PDB entry 4A3C | X-ray diffraction, 3.50 A resolution | chains A and T of the 15 polymer chains in the assembly

# Chain A
Protein: DNA-directed RNA polymerase II subunit RPB1
From: Saccharomyces cerevisiae
Notes: EC 2.7.7.6
UniProtKB: P04050 (RPB1_YEAST); residues 1-1732 here = UniProt positions 1-1732
Chain sequence (1732 residues; numbered 1 to 1732; the number before each row is that of its first residue):
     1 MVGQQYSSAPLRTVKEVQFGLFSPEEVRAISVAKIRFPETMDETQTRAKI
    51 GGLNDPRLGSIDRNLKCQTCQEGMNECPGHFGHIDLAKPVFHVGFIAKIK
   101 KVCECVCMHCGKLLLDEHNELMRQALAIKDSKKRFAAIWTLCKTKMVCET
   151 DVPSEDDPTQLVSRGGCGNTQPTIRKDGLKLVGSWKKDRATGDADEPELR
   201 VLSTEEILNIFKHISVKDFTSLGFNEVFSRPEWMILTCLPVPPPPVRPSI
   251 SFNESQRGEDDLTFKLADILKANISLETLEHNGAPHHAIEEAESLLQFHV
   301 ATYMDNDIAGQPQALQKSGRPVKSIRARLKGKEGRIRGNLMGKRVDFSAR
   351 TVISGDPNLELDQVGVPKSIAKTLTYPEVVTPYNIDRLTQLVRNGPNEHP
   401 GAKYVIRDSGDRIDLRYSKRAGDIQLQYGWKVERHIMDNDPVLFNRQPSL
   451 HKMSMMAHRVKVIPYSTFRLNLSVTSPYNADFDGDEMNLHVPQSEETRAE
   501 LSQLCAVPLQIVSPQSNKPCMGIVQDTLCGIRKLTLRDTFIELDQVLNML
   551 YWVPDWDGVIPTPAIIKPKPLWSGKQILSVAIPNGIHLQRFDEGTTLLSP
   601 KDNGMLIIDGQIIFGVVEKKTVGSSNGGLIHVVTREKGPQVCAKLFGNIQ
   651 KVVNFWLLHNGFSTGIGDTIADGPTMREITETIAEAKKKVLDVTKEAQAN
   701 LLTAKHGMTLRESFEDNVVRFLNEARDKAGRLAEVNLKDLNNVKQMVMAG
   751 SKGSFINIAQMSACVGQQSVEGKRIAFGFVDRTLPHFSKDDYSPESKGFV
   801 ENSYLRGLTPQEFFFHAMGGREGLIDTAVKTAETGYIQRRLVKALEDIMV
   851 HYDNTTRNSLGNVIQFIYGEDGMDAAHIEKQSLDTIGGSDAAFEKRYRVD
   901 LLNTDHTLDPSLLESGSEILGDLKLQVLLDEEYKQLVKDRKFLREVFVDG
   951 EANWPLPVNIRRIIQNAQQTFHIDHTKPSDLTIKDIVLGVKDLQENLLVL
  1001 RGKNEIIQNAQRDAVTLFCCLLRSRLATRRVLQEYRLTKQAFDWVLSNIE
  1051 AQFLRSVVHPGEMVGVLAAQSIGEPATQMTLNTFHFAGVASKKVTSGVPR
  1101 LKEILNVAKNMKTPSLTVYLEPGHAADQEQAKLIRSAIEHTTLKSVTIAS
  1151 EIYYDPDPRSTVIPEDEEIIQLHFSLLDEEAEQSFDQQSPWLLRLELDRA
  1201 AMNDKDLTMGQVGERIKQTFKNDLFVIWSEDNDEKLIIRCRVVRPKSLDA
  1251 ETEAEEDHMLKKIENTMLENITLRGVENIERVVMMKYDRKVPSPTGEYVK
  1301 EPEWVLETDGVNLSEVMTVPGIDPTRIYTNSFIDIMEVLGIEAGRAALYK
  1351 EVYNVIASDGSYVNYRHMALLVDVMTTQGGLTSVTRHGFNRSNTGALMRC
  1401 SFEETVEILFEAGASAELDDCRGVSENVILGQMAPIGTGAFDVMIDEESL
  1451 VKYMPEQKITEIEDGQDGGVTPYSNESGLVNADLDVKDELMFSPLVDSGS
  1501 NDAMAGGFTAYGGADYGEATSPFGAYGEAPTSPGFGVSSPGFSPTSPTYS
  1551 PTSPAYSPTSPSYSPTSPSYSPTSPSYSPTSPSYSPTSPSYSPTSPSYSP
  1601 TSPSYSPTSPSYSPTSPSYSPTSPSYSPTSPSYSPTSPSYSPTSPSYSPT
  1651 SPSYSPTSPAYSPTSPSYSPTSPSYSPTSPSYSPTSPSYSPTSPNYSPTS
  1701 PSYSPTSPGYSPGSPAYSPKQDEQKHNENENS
Disordered / not traced: 1-2, 1081-1091, 1177-1186, 1244-1253, 1456-1732
Ion coordination: Zn2+ site 1: Cys67, Cys70, Cys77, His80; Zn2+ site 2: Cys107, Cys110, Cys148, Cys167; Mg2+: Asp481, Asp483, Asp485 (shared with 1 residue of chain P)
Curated features (UniProtKB/Swiss-Prot):
  - region: Pro248 to Asp260 (Lid loop), Asn306 to Lys323 (Rudder loop), Pro810 to Glu822 (Bridging helix)
  - binding site (Zn(2+)): Cys67, Cys70, Cys77, His80, Cys107, Cys110, Cys148, Cys167
  - binding site (Mg(2+)): Asp481, Asp483, Asp485
  - modified residue: Thr1471 (Phosphothreonine)
  - cross-link (Glycyl lysine isopeptide (Lys-Gly)): Lys695 (interchain with G-Cter in ubiquitin), Lys1246 (interchain with G-Cter in ubiquitin), Lys1350 (interchain with G-Cter in ubiquitin)
  - natural variant: Ser1653 to Pro1659 (deletion: In strain: A364A)
  - mutagenesis: Lys1246 (K1246R: Impairs ubiquitination during transcription stress)
From the paper describing this entry:
  - mutagenesis - Q1078N, Q1078S: abolished growth (citing earlier work)

# Chain T
Molecule: Template DNA
Sequence (26 nucleotides; numbered 4 to 29; the number before each row is that of its first residue):
     4 AGCTCAAGTACTTTTTCCUGGTCATT
Disordered / not traced: 4-6, 25-29
Modified / non-standard residues: BRU (5-bromo-2'-deoxyuridine-5'-monophosphate) at position 22

# Chain A / chain T interface
Pairs across the interface (19):
  Ala309(A) with DT15(T), phosphate contact
  Arg326(A) with DT16(T), salt bridge to the phosphate
  Lys332(A) with DT19(T), salt bridge to the phosphate; DC20(T), salt bridge to the phosphate
  Arg337(A) with DT17(T), phosphate contact; DT18(T), salt bridge to the phosphate
  Arg344(A) with BRU_22(T), salt bridge to the phosphate
  Arg350(A) with DC21(T), sugar contact
  Gln447(A) with DC20(T), phosphate contact
  Pro448(A) with DT19(T), base contact
  Thr831(A) with DT19(T), base contact
  Ala832(A) with DT18(T), phosphate contact; DT19(T), base contact
  Gly835(A) with DT19(T), sugar contact
  Tyr836(A) with DT17(T), phosphate contact; DT18(T), sugar contact
  Arg1386(A) with DT16(T), hydrogen bond to the sugar
  Glu1403(A) with DT17(T), phosphate contact
  Glu1407(A) with DT16(T), phosphate contact
Also at the interface, not in a pair above, chain A (17 interface residues in all): Arg839, Glu1404
Also at the interface, not in a pair above, chain T (9 interface residues in all): DC14

# In short
Chain A and chain T form an interface of 17 and 9 residues respectively, with 1 hydrogen bond and 5 salt
bridges. Among the polar pairs are Arg1386(A)-DT16(T), Arg326(A)-DT16(T) and Lys332(A)-DT19(T). From the
paper: Q1078N and Q1078S of chain A abolish growth.
Chain A is DNA-directed RNA polymerase II subunit RPB1 (Saccharomyces cerevisiae) and chain T is Template DNA;
the structure, RNA Polymerase II initial transcribing complex with a 5nt DNA-RNA hybrid, was determined by
X-ray diffraction, deposited together with 4A3B, 4A3D, 4A3E, 4A3F, 4A3G, 4A3I and 4 further entries.
